8ABG - chains A and H of the 20 polymer chains in the assembly; structure by electron microscopy, 2.30 A resolution.

Chain A:
Molecule: YALI0A14806p
Source organism: Yarrowia lipolytica
UniProt: Q6CGY9 (Q6CGY9_YARLI); residues 1-474 here = UniProt positions 1-474
Sequence (474 residues; each row starts with the number of its first residue):
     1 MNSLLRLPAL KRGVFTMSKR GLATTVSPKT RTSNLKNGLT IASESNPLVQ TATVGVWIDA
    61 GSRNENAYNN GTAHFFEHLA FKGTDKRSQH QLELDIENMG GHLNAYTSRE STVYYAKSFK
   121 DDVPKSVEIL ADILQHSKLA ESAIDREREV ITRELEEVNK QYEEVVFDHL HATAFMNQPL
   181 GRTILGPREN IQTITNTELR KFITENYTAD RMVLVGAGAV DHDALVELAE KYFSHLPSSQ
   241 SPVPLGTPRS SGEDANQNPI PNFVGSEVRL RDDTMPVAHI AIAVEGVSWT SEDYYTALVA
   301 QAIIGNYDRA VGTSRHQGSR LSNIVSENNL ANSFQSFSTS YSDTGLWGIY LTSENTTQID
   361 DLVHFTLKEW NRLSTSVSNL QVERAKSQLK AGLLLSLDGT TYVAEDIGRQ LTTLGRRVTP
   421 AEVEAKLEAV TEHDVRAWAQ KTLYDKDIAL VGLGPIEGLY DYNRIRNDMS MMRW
Not modelled in the structure: 1-25, 249-259
Small-molecule neighbours:
  - 1,2-diacyl-sn-glycero-3-phosphocholine (PC1): D445, S470, M472
  - 1,2-dimyristoyl-sn-glycero-3-phosphate (XP4): R372, S376, R473

Chain H:
Molecule: Cytochrome b-c1 complex subunit 8
Source organism: Yarrowia lipolytica
UniProt: Q6C387 (Q6C387_YARLI); residues 3-95 here correspond to UniProt positions 1-93 (UniProt number = residue number - 2)
Sequence (93 residues; each row starts with the number of its first residue):
     3 MGGNGHYMGW WGHMGSPPQK GIAGYTISPF AARPFAGVVH AAIFNTFRRT KNQALFVILP
    63 VSFFYYVWTQ ASEKNEWLYT KAGRHELAKA LAE
Not modelled in the structure: 3-8, 94-95
Small-molecule neighbours: 1,2-diacyl-sn-glycero-3-phosphocholine (PC1): Q55, F58, V59, V63

Interface between chain A and chain H:
Residue-residue contacts (38):
  M176(A) with I29(H), hydrophobic
  G265(A) with I29(H); S30(H), hydrogen bond (backbone-backbone)
  S266(A) with T28(H); I29(H)
  E267(A) with G26(H); Y27(H); T28(H), hydrogen bond (backbone-backbone)
  V268(A) with G26(H); Y27(H), hydrophobic
  R269(A) with I24(H); A25(H); G26(H), hydrogen bond (backbone-backbone)
  L270(A) with A25(H), hydrophobic
  R271(A) with S18(H); Q21(H); K22(H); I24(H)
  D272(A) with Q21(H); K22(H)
  D273(A) with P19(H); P20(H); Q21(H), hydrogen bond (side chain-backbone)
  T274(A) with K22(H)
  T356(A) with G14(H)
  T357(A) with H15(H)
  D447(A) with S30(H), hydrogen bond; F32(H)
  E457(A) with W12(H); W13(H); G14(H), hydrogen bond (side chain-backbone); H15(H), hydrogen bond (side chain-backbone); M16(H), hydrogen bond (side chain-backbone)
  Y460(A) with W13(H), hydrophobic
  Y462(A) with S30(H); P31(H)
  N463(A) with P31(H)
  R466(A) with F32(H)
Other interface residues (no listed pair), chain A (21 interface residues in all): V264, G458
Other interface residues (no listed pair), chain H (21 interface residues in all): G23, A33

In short:
Chain A and chain H each contribute 21 residues to their interface; the contacts include 8 hydrogen bonds.
Polar pairs include D273(A)-Q21(H), D447(A)-S30(H) and E457(A)-G14(H). Chain A binds
1,2-dimyristoyl-sn-glycero-3-phosphate and 1,2-diacyl-sn-glycero-3-phosphocholine. Bound to chain H:
1,2-diacyl-sn-glycero-3-phosphocholine.
Chain A is YALI0A14806p and chain H is Cytochrome b-c1 complex subunit 8, both from Yarrowia lipolytica; the
structure, Complex III2 from Yarrowia lipolytica, oxidised with ferricyanide, c-position, was determined by
electron microscopy together with 8AB6, 8AB7, 8AB8, 8AB9, 8ABA, 8ABB and 11 further entries from the same
study.
